Entry 4FMA (X-ray diffraction, 2.15 A resolution); this record covers chain A.

== Chain A ==
Molecule: EspG protein
Source organism: Escherichia coli
UniProt: Q5WMC0 (Q5WMC0_ECOLX); residues 1-351 here correspond to UniProt positions 47-397 (UniProt number = residue number + 46)
Chain sequence (351 residues; row label = number of the first residue in the row):
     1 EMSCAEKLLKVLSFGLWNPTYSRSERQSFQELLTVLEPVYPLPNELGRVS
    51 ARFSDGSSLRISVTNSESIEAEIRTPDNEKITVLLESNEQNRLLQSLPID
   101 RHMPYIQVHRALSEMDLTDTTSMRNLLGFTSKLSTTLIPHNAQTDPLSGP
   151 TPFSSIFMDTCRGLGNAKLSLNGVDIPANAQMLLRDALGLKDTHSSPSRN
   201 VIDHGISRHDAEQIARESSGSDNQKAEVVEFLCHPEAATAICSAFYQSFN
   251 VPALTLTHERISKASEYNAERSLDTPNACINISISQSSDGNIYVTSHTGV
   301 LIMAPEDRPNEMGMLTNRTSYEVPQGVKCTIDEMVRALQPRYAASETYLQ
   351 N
Bound ions: Mg2+ site 1 near Gln286 (its only coordinating residue here); Mg2+ site 2: Pro305, Arg308, Asn310

== Overview ==
Pro305, Arg308 and Asn310 coordinate Mg2+ site 2.
Chain A is EspG protein (Escherichia coli); the structure, EspG structure, was determined by X-ray diffraction
(same publication as 4FMB, 4FMD and 4FME).
